7E93 - chains F and G of the 22 polymer chains in the assembly; structure by electron microscopy, 6.54 A resolution (low resolution: residue-level contacts below are approximate; hydrogen-bond / salt-bridge calls are withheld).

[Chain F]
Protein: Trafficking protein particle complex subunit BET3
Source organism: Saccharomyces cerevisiae (strain ATCC 204508 / S288c)
UniProt: P36149 (BET3_YEAST); residue numbers follow UniProt; this construct covers 1-193
Sequence (193 residues; row label = number of the first residue in the row):
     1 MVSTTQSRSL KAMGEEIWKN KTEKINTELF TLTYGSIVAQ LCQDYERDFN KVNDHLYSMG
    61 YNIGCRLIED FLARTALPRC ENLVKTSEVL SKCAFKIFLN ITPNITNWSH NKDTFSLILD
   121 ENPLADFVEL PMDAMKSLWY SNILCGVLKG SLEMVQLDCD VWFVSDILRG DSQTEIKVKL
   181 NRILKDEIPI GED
Disordered / not traced: 1-7, 190-193
UniProt features mapped onto this chain:
  - lipidation: Cys-80 (S-palmitoyl cysteine)

[Chain G]
Protein: Trafficking protein particle complex subunit 31
Source organism: Saccharomyces cerevisiae (strain ATCC 204508 / S288c)
UniProt: Q03337 (TRS31_YEAST); residue numbers follow UniProt; this construct covers 1-283
Sequence (283 residues; row label = number of the first residue in the row):
     1 MSQRIIQPSA SDQQFPGKSD GYEYTVGPKQ AITSEASTTY YISRIYSESL LFKRQEASLS
    61 AMAFLFQEMI SQLHRTCKTA GDFETKLSDY GHNIGIRLLE LLNFRASSSP SSLPRASAFL
   121 SQNESSSKLS NASNSPGMLA NSSTATSASA NERLQEKQTE SLSNYITKMR RRDLKILDIL
   181 QFIHGTLWSY LFNHVSDDLV KSSERDNEYM IVDNFPTLTQ FIPGENVSCE YFVCGIIKGF
   241 LFNAGFPCGV TAHRMPQGGH SQRTVYLIQF DRQVLDREGL RFG
Disordered / not traced: 1-25, 109-162, 283
Sequence notes: conflict Tyr-41 (Ile in Q03337), Ile-42 (Pro in Q03337), Ser-108 (Val in Q03337)

[Chain F / chain G interface]
Contacting residue pairs (52):
  Trp-18(F) / Glu-56(G)
  Glu-23(F) / Leu-59(G)
  Lys-24(F) / Glu-56(G)
  Lys-24(F) / Ala-57(G)
  Lys-24(F) / Asn-193(G)
  Ile-25(F) / Glu-56(G)
  Ile-25(F) / Ala-57(G)
  Ile-25(F) / Leu-59(G)
  Ile-25(F) / Met-62(G)
  Asn-26(F) / Tyr-190(G)
  Asn-26(F) / Leu-191(G)
  Thr-27(F) / Gln-55(G)
  Thr-27(F) / Glu-56(G)
  Thr-27(F) / Ala-57(G)
  Glu-28(F) / Phe-52(G)
  Glu-28(F) / Tyr-190(G)
  Leu-29(F) / Met-62(G)
  Leu-29(F) / Leu-191(G)
  Leu-29(F) / Phe-192(G)
  Phe-30(F) / Leu-65(G)
  Leu-32(F) / Ile-94(G)
  Thr-33(F) / Leu-65(G)
  Thr-33(F) / Phe-232(G)
  Ser-36(F) / Tyr-90(G)
  Ser-36(F) / Ile-94(G)
  Ile-37(F) / Met-69(G)
  Ile-37(F) / Tyr-90(G)
  Gln-40(F) / Asp-89(G)
  Gln-40(F) / Asn-93(G)
  His-55(F) / Gln-72(G)
  Met-59(F) / Leu-65(G)
  Met-59(F) / Glu-68(G)
  Met-59(F) / Met-69(G)
  Met-59(F) / Gln-72(G)
  Asn-62(F) / Glu-68(G)
  Ile-63(F) / Phe-64(G)
  Ile-63(F) / Glu-68(G)
  Arg-66(F) / Phe-64(G)
  Arg-66(F) / Gln-67(G)
  Arg-66(F) / Glu-68(G)
  Leu-67(F) / Phe-64(G)
  Asp-70(F) / Ser-60(G)
  Ile-97(F) / Ser-58(G)
  Phe-98(F) / Ala-57(G)
  Phe-98(F) / Ser-58(G)
  Phe-98(F) / Ser-60(G)
  Leu-99(F) / Ala-57(G)
  Asn-100(F) / Gln-55(G)
  Asn-100(F) / Glu-56(G)
  Asp-126(F) / Tyr-46(G)
  Glu-129(F) / Tyr-46(G)
  Ile-143(F) / Leu-65(G)
Also at the interface, not in a pair above, chain F (30 interface residues in all): Tyr-34, Leu-168
Also at the interface, not in a pair above, chain G (27 interface residues in all): Ala-61, Arg-75, Arg-97

[Overview]
The interface between chain F and chain G involves 30 residues on one side and 27 on the other.
Here chain F is Trafficking protein particle complex subunit BET3 and chain G is Trafficking protein particle
complex subunit 31, both from Saccharomyces cerevisiae (strain ATCC 204508 / S288c). Entry 7E93 (Intact
TRAPPII (state III)) was determined by electron microscopy, deposited together with 7E2C, 7E2D, 7E8S, 7E8T,
7E94 and 7EA3.
